8K9S - chains A and B; structure by X-ray diffraction, 2.35 A resolution.

[Chain A (and B)]
Molecule: Lysine--tRNA ligase
Organism: Plasmodium falciparum (isolate Camp / Malaysia)
Notes: EC 6.1.1.6; chain B of this document is another copy of the same molecule, construct and numbering; everything in this record applies to it too
UniProtKB: A0A024X378 (A0A024X378_PLAFC); residues 77-583 here = UniProt positions 77-583
Sequence (516 residues; each row starts with the number of its first residue):
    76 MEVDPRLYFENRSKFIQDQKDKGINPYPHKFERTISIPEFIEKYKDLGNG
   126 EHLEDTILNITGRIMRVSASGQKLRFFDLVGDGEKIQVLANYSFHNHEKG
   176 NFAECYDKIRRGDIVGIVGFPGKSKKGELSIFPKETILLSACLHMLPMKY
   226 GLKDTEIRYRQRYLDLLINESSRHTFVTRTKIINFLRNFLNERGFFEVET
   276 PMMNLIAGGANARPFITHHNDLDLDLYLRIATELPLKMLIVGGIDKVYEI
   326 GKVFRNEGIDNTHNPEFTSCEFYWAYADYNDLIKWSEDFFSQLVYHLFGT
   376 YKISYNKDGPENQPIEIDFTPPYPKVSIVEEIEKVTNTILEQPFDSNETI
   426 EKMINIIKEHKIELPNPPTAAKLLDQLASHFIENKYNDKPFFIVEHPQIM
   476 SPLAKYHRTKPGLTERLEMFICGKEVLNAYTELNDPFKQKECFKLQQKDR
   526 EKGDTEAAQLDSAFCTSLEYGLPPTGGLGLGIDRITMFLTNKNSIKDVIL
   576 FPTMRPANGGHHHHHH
Not modelled in the structure: 76-77, 519-534, 583-591 (chain B: 76-77, 226-229, 282-286, 519-535, 583-591)
Differences from the reference sequence: initiating methionine (76); expression tag (584-591)
Disulfides: C517-C540
Residues lining bound ligands:
  - JRU (methyl 4-methoxy-3-[[4-[(2-propan-2-ylsulfonylphenyl)amino]-1,3,5-triazin-2-yl]amino]benzoate): N286, A287, R330, E332, G333, I334, T337, H338, N339, P340, F342, E500, V501, L502, N503, G554, L555, G556, R559, I570
  - lysine (LYS): G284, A285, A306, E308, R330, E346, Y348, N503, A504, Y505, E507, G552, L553, G554
Reported in the primary citation:
  - binding site for JRU: R330, E332, H338, N339, P340

[Interface between chain A and chain B]
Contacting residue pairs - 194 pairs, chain A then chain B:
  F84(A) with E544(B)
  S88(A) with F512(B)
  I91(A) with F512(B), hydrophobic
  K95(A) with D510(B), salt bridge; K513(B)
  Y102(A) with N509(B); D510(B); P511(B)
  P103(A) with K480(B), hydrogen bond (backbone-side chain)
  H104(A) with K480(B), hydrogen bond (backbone-side chain); Y481(B), hydrogen bond (side chain-backbone); R483(B); E490(B), salt bridge; P549(B)
  K105(A) with D353(B), salt bridge
  R108(A) with K321(B); Y351(B)
  T136(A) with Y351(B)
  R138(A) with V316(B), hydrogen bond (side chain-backbone); Y545(B), hydrogen bond (side chain-backbone); G546(B), hydrogen bond (side chain-backbone)
  D157(A) with D320(B)
  I189(A) with Y351(B); G546(B); P548(B)
  L214(A) with Y351(B), hydrophobic
  S215(A) with G546(B); L547(B), hydrogen bond (side chain-backbone)
  A216(A) with E544(B); G546(B)
  C217(A) with E544(B); Y545(B)
  L218(A) with F512(B), hydrophobic; E544(B), hydrogen bond (backbone-backbone)
  H219(A) with E544(B), salt bridge; Y545(B)
  L221(A) with Y545(B), hydrophobic
  Q236(A) with T541(B); Y545(B)
  Y238(A) with M313(B); V316(B), hydrophobic; G317(B); T541(B); S542(B); Y545(B), hydrophobic
  L239(A) with Y545(B), hydrophobic
  L241(A) with L314(B), hydrophobic; G317(B)
  L242(A) with V316(B); G317(B)
  R248(A) with G318(B), hydrogen bond (side chain-backbone); I319(B)
  F251(A) with F271(B)
  V252(A) with F271(B), hydrophobic
  R254(A) with E274(B), salt bridge
  T255(A) with F271(B); E272(B), hydrogen bond (side chain-backbone)
  I258(A) with E274(B)
  R262(A) with R262(B); E272(B), salt bridge
  F271(A) with F251(B); V252(B), hydrophobic; T255(B)
  E272(A) with T255(B), hydrogen bond (backbone-side chain); R262(B), salt bridge
  V273(A) with L575(B), hydrophobic
  E274(A) with R254(B), salt bridge; I258(B); K327(B); T343(B), hydrogen bond; L575(B)
  T275(A) with K327(B); F576(B)
  P276(A) with E341(B); F576(B)
  M277(A) with M277(B), hydrophobic; K327(B); F329(B), hydrophobic; E341(B), hydrogen bond (backbone-side chain)
  M278(A) with F290(B), hydrophobic; L303(B), hydrophobic; F329(B), hydrophobic; E341(B)
  L280(A) with P581(B), hydrophobic
  R288(A) with N295(B); D296(B), salt bridge
  F290(A) with T292(B); H293(B); H294(B)
  I291(A) with I291(B); T292(B), hydrogen bond (backbone-side chain)
  T292(A) with F290(B); I291(B), hydrogen bond (side chain-backbone)
  H293(A) with F290(B); N331(B), hydrogen bond (backbone-side chain)
  H294(A) with F290(B); N331(B); P340(B)
  N295(A) with R288(B); N331(B), hydrogen bond (backbone-side chain)
  D296(A) with E332(B); G333(B); I334(B), hydrogen bond (side chain-backbone)
  L297(A) with I334(B), hydrophobic; M579(B)
  L299(A) with P581(B)
  P310(A) with F576(B)
  M313(A) with Y238(B)
  L314(A) with L241(B), hydrophobic; L575(B), hydrophobic; F576(B), hydrophobic
  V316(A) with R138(B), hydrogen bond (backbone-side chain); Y238(B), hydrophobic; L242(B)
  G317(A) with Y238(B); L241(B); L242(B)
  G318(A) with L242(B); R248(B), hydrogen bond (backbone-side chain)
  I319(A) with L241(B), hydrophobic
  D320(A) with D157(B)
  K327(A) with E274(B); T275(B), hydrogen bond (side chain-backbone); M277(B)
  F329(A) with M277(B), hydrophobic
  N331(A) with H293(B), hydrogen bond (side chain-backbone); H294(B); N295(B), hydrogen bond
  E332(A) with H294(B), hydrogen bond (backbone-side chain); D296(B)
  G333(A) with D296(B)
  I334(A) with H294(B); L297(B), hydrophobic
  P340(A) with H294(B)
  E341(A) with P276(B); M277(B), hydrogen bond (side chain-backbone); M278(B), hydrogen bond (side chain-backbone)
  T343(A) with E274(B), hydrogen bond
  Y351(A) with K105(B), hydrogen bond (backbone-side chain); F106(B); R108(B); T136(B); G137(B); I189(B); L214(B), hydrophobic
  D353(A) with K105(B)
  D356(A) with K105(B), salt bridge
  K480(A) with Y102(B), hydrogen bond (side chain-backbone); P103(B), hydrogen bond (side chain-backbone); H104(B)
  Y481(A) with N100(B), hydrogen bond; H104(B), hydrogen bond (backbone-side chain)
  R483(A) with H104(B); K105(B)
  E490(A) with H104(B), salt bridge
  N509(A) with Y102(B)
  D510(A) with K95(B), salt bridge; Y102(B)
  P511(A) with Y102(B); L218(B), hydrophobic
  F512(A) with S88(B); I91(B), hydrophobic; L218(B), hydrophobic
  T541(A) with Y238(B)
  S542(A) with Y238(B)
  E544(A) with F84(B); A216(B); C217(B); L218(B), hydrogen bond (backbone-backbone); H219(B), salt bridge
  Y545(A) with R138(B), hydrogen bond (backbone-side chain); C217(B), hydrogen bond (backbone-side chain); H219(B); L221(B), hydrophobic; Q236(B); Y238(B), hydrophobic; L239(B), hydrophobic
  G546(A) with R138(B), hydrogen bond (backbone-side chain); S215(B); A216(B)
  L547(A) with S215(B), hydrogen bond (backbone-side chain)
  P548(A) with I189(B), hydrophobic
  P549(A) with P103(B); H104(B)
  L575(A) with V273(B), hydrophobic; E274(B); L314(B), hydrophobic
  F576(A) with P276(B); P310(B), hydrophobic; M313(B), hydrophobic
  T578(A) with L297(B)
  R580(A) with L297(B), hydrogen bond (side chain-backbone); L299(B)
  P581(A) with L299(B)
Also at the interface, not in a pair above, chain A (104 interface residues in all): F106, G137, G187, R235, N259, L303, K321, A352, H482, K513, A538, M579
Also at the interface, not in a pair above, chain B (102 interface residues in all): G187, M220, N259, L280, A350, H482, T578

[Overview]
The interface between chain A and chain B involves 104 residues on one side and 102 on the other; the contacts
include 38 hydrogen bonds and 13 salt bridges. Polar pairs include K95(A)-D510(B), H104(A)-E490(B) and
K105(A)-D353(B). From the paper: a binding site for JRU at R330(A), E332(A) and H338(A) among others.
Chain A and chain B are both Lysine--tRNA ligase (Plasmodium falciparum (isolate Camp / Malaysia)); the
structure, Crystal structure of plasmodium LysRS complexing with ASP3026 derived LysRS inhibitor 1 (ADKI1),
was determined by X-ray diffraction, deposited together with 8K9U, 8K9V, 8K9W and 8K9X.
